Entry 4QVN (X-ray diffraction, 2.90 A resolution); this record covers chains O and U of the 28 polymer chains in the assembly.

# Chain O
Name: Proteasome subunit alpha type-2
Source organism: Saccharomyces cerevisiae
Notes: EC 3.4.25.1; engineered mutation(s): A49T
UniProt: P23639 (PSA2_YEAST); numbering as in UniProt (aligned over 1-250)
Amino-acid sequence (250 residues; row label = number of the first residue in the row):
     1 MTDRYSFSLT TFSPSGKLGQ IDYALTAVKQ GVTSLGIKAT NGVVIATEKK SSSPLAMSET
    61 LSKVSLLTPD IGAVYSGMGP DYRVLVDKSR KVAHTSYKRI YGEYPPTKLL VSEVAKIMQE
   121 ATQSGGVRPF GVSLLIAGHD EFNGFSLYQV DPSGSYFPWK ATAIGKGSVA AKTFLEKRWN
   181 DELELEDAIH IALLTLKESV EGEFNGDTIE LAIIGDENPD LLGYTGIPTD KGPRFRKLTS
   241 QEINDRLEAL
Swiss-Prot annotation at these positions:
  - cross-link: Lys108 (Glycyl lysine isopeptide (Lys-Gly) (interchain with G-Cter in ubiquitin))

# Chain U
Name: Proteasome subunit alpha type-1
Source organism: Saccharomyces cerevisiae
Notes: EC 3.4.25.1
UniProt: P21243 (PSA1_YEAST); residues -8 to 243 here correspond to UniProt positions 1-252 (UniProt number = residue number + 9)
Amino-acid sequence (252 residues; row label = number of the first residue in the row; numbers below 1 keep their minus sign (Met-8 is residue -8)):
    -8 MSGAAAASAA GYDRHITIFS PEGRLYQVEY AFKATNQTNI NSLAVRGKDC TVVISQKKVP
    52 DKLLDPTTVS YIFCISRTIG MVVNGPIPDA RNAALRAKAE AAEFRYKYGY DMPCDVLAKR
   112 MANLSQIYTQ RAYMRPLGVI LTFVSVDEEL GPSIYKTDPA GYYVGYKATA TGPKQQEITT
   172 NLENHFKKSK IDHINEESWE KVVEFAITHM IDALGTEFSK NDLEVGVATK DKFFTLSAEN
   232 IEERLVAIAE QD
Disordered / not traced: -8 to 1, 243

# How chain O and chain U interact
Residue-residue contacts (65; chain O residue first):
  Asp3(O) with Arg122(U); Tyr124(U)
  Tyr5(O) with Ile7(U); Ala123(U), hydrophobic; Tyr124(U), hydrophobic
  Leu9(O) with Ile9(U), hydrophobic; Ala123(U), hydrophobic
  Gln20(O) with Ile9(U); Phe10(U), hydrogen bond (side chain-backbone)
  Tyr23(O) with Phe10(U); Ser11(U); Pro12(U), hydrophobic; Gly14(U)
  Ala24(O) with Phe10(U), hydrophobic
  Thr26(O) with Pro12(U); Glu13(U)
  Ala27(O) with Gly14(U)
  Ser52(O) with Tyr153(U), hydrogen bond
  Pro54(O) with Lys158(U), hydrogen bond (backbone-side chain); Glu174(U)
  Leu55(O) with Tyr157(U); Lys158(U), hydrogen bond (backbone-backbone); Ala159(U); Thr170(U); Leu173(U), hydrophobic; Phe177(U), hydrophobic
  Ala56(O) with Gly156(U); Tyr157(U), hydrophobic
  Met57(O) with Arg37(U); Val155(U); Gly156(U), hydrogen bond (backbone-backbone); Tyr157(U); Lys158(U)
  Thr60(O) with Tyr146(U); Val155(U); Gly156(U), hydrogen bond (side chain-backbone)
  Leu61(O) with Tyr153(U), hydrophobic
  Met78(O) with Phe10(U), hydrophobic; Leu16(U), hydrophobic
  Pro80(O) with Gln117(U); Ala151(U); Gly152(U); Tyr153(U)
  Asp81(O) with Gln117(U)
  Arg83(O) with Ala113(U); Asn114(U); Gly152(U), hydrogen bond (side chain-backbone); Tyr154(U)
  Val84(O) with Asn114(U); Gln117(U)
  Asp87(O) with Lys110(U), salt bridge; Asn114(U)
  Gly126(O) with Gln121(U); Arg122(U); Ala123(U), hydrogen bond (backbone-backbone)
  Val127(O) with Gln121(U); Arg122(U)
  Arg128(O) with Thr8(U); Phe10(U); Leu16(U); Thr120(U), hydrogen bond (side chain-backbone); Gln121(U), hydrogen bond (backbone-backbone)
  Pro129(O) with Phe10(U)
  Phe130(O) with Gln121(U)
  Gly131(O) with Phe10(U)
Other interface residues (no listed pair), chain O (31 interface residues in all): Met1, Thr2, Ser53, Ala121
Other interface residues (no listed pair), chain U (34 interface residues in all): Thr160

# In short
31 residues of chain O face 34 of chain U across their interface, with 10 hydrogen bonds and 1 salt bridge.
Among the polar pairs are Asp87(O)-Lys110(U), Gln20(O)-Phe10(U) and Ser52(O)-Tyr153(U).
Here chain O is Proteasome subunit alpha type-2 and chain U is Proteasome subunit alpha type-1, both from
Saccharomyces cerevisiae. Entry 4QVN (yCP beta5-M45V mutant in complex with bortezomib) was determined by
X-ray diffraction together with 4QUX, 4QUY, 4QV0, 4QV1, 4QV3, 4QV4 and 42 further entries from the same study.
